Entry 5KRF (X-ray diffraction, 2.19 A resolution); this record covers chains A and B of the 4 polymer chains in the assembly.

Chain A (and B):
Molecule: Estrogen receptor
Source organism: Homo sapiens
Notes: fragment: ligand-binding domain; chain B of this document is another copy of the same molecule, construct and numbering; everything in this record applies to it too
UniProt: P03372 (ESR1_HUMAN), isoform P03372-3; residues 298-554 here correspond to UniProt positions 125-381 (UniProt number = residue number - 173)
Chain sequence (257 residues; numbered 298 to 554; the number before each row is that of its first residue):
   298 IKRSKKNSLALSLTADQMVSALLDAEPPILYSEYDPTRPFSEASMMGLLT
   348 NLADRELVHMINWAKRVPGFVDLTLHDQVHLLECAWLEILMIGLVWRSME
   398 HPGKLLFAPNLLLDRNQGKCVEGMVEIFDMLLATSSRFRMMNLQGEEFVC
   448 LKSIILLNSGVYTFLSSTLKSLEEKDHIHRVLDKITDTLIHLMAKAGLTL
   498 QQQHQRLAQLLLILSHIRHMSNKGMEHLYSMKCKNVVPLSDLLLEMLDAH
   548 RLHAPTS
Not modelled in the structure: 298-303, 461-471, 549-554 (chain B: 298-304, 417-420, 461-465, 550-554)
Sequence notes: engineered mutation Ser537 (Tyr364 in P03372)
Residues lining bound ligands: 6WL (4-[1-methyl-7-(trifluoromethyl)indazol-3-yl]benzene-1,3-diol): Met343, Leu346, Thr347, Leu349, Ala350, Glu353, Leu384, Leu387, Met388, Leu391, Arg394, Phe404, Met421, Ile424, Gly521, His524, Leu525, Met528

How chain A and chain B interact:
Contacting residue pairs (59):
  Arg434(A) - His476(B)  hydrogen bond
  Ile451(A) - Leu509(B)  hydrophobic
  Asn455(A) - Leu509(B)  hydrogen bond (side chain-backbone)
  Asn455(A) - His513(B)  hydrogen bond
  Ser456(A) - His513(B)
  Val458(A) - His513(B)
  Tyr459(A) - Ala430(B)  hydrophobic
  Tyr459(A) - Thr431(B)
  Tyr459(A) - Arg434(B)
  Tyr459(A) - Ile510(B)
  Tyr459(A) - His513(B)
  His476(A) - Arg434(B)  hydrogen bond
  Asp480(A) - Gln502(B)
  Asp480(A) - Gln506(B)  hydrogen bond
  Thr483(A) - His501(B)
  Thr483(A) - Ala505(B)
  Asp484(A) - Gln498(B)  hydrogen bond
  Asp484(A) - Gln502(B)  hydrogen bond
  Ile487(A) - His501(B)
  Leu497(A) - Leu497(B)  hydrophobic
  Gln498(A) - Asp484(B)  hydrogen bond
  His501(A) - Thr483(B)
  His501(A) - Asp484(B)  salt bridge
  His501(A) - Ile487(B)
  His501(A) - Leu497(B)
  His501(A) - His501(B)  hydrogen bond
  His501(A) - Leu504(B)
  Gln502(A) - Asp480(B)
  Gln502(A) - Thr483(B)
  Gln502(A) - Asp484(B)  hydrogen bond
  Leu504(A) - His501(B)
  Ala505(A) - Thr483(B)
  Ala505(A) - Leu508(B)  hydrophobic
  Gln506(A) - Asp480(B)  hydrogen bond
  Leu508(A) - Ala505(B)  hydrophobic
  Leu508(A) - Leu509(B)  hydrophobic
  Leu509(A) - Ile451(B)  hydrophobic
  Leu509(A) - Asn455(B)
  Leu509(A) - Leu511(B)  hydrophobic
  Leu511(A) - Ser512(B)
  Ser512(A) - Leu511(B)  hydrogen bond (side chain-backbone)
  Ser512(A) - Ser512(B)  hydrogen bond (side chain-backbone)
  Ser512(A) - Arg515(B)
  His513(A) - Asn455(B)  hydrogen bond (side chain-backbone)
  His513(A) - Ser456(B)
  His513(A) - Val458(B)
  His513(A) - Tyr459(B)
  His513(A) - Arg515(B)  hydrogen bond
  Arg515(A) - Ser512(B)
  Arg515(A) - His513(B)  hydrogen bond
  Arg515(A) - His516(B)  hydrogen bond
  His516(A) - Arg515(B)  hydrogen bond
  His516(A) - Asn519(B)  hydrogen bond
  His516(A) - His547(B)
  Asn519(A) - His516(B)  hydrogen bond
  Asn519(A) - Asn519(B)  hydrogen bond
  Lys520(A) - His547(B)  hydrogen bond (side chain-backbone)
  Glu523(A) - Glu523(B)
  His547(A) - Lys520(B)  hydrogen bond (backbone-side chain)
Interface residues without a listed pair, chain A (34 interface residues in all): Glu423, Met427, Gly457, Leu479, Gln500
Interface residues without a listed pair, chain B (34 interface residues in all): Thr460, Leu479

Summary:
The chain A/chain B interface involves 34 residues from each chain; the contacts include 23 hydrogen bonds and
1 salt bridge. Among the polar pairs are His501(A)-Asp484(B), Arg434(A)-His476(B) and Asn455(A)-Leu509(B).
Chain A binds compound 6WL.
Both chains are Estrogen receptor (Homo sapiens). Entry 5KRF (Crystal Structure of the ER-alpha Ligand-binding
Domain (Y537S) in Complex with the Dynamic WAY derivative, 1a) was determined by X-ray diffraction together
with 5KR9, 5KRA, 5KRC, 5KRH, 5KRI, 5KRJ and 43 further entries from the same study.
